Entry 7ZME (electron microscopy, 2.83 A resolution); this record covers chains 1 and 3 of the 26 polymer chains in the assembly.

Chain 1:
Name: NADH-ubiquinone oxidoreductase chain 1
From: Chaetomium thermophilum var. thermophilum DSM 1495
Notes: EC 7.1.1.2
UniProtKB: G1DJA6 (G1DJA6_CHATD); residues 1-378 here = UniProt positions 1-378
Chain sequence (378 residues; row label = number of the first residue in the row):
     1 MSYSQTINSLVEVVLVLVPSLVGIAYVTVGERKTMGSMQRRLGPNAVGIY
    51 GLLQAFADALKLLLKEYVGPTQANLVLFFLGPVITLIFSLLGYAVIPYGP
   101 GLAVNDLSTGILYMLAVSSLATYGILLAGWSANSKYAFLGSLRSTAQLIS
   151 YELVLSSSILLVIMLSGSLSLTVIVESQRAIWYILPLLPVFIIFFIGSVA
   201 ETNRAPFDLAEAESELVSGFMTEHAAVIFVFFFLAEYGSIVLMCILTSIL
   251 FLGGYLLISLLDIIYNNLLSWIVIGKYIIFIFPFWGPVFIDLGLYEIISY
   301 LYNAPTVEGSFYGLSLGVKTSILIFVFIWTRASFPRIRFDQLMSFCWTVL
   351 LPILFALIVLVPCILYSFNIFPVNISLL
Unresolved in the structure: 259-302
Ligand contacts:
  - 1,2-Distearoyl-sn-glycerophosphoethanolamine (3PE), molecule 1: Phe-88, Leu-91, Asn-105, Leu-107, Tyr-113
  - 1,2-Distearoyl-sn-glycerophosphoethanolamine (3PE), molecule 2: Pro-186, Leu-187, Pro-189, Leu-357, Leu-360, Val-361, Ile-364, Phe-368
  - 1,2-Distearoyl-sn-glycerophosphoethanolamine (3PE), molecule 3: Pro-189, Ile-192, Ile-193, Phe-195, Ile-196, Val-199, Pro-206, Phe-207, Thr-330, Phe-334, Ile-337, Phe-345, Val-349, Leu-350, Ile-353
  - 1,2-Distearoyl-sn-glycerophosphoethanolamine (3PE), molecule 4: Pro-352, Phe-355, Ala-356, Val-359
  - 1,2-diacyl-sn-glycero-3-phosphocholine (PC1): Tyr-26, Asn-45, Ala-46, Val-47, Gly-48, Ile-49, Leu-52, Leu-53

Chain 3:
Name: NADH-ubiquinone oxidoreductase chain 3
From: Chaetomium thermophilum var. thermophilum DSM 1495
Notes: EC 7.1.1.2
UniProtKB: G1DJ99 (G1DJ99_CHATD); numbering as in UniProt (aligned over 1-146)
Chain sequence (146 residues; numbered 1 to 146; the number before each row is that of its first residue):
     1 MSAMSIYIIFVSIIAILFLAIDLIFAPHNPYKEKLSAFECGFHSFSQSRS
    51 PFNISFFIYGLVFLLLDLEILLLYPFAVSEYVNSAYGLAAALIFIGIITI
   101 GFVYELGHDALKVHSRQNISTKDLKSSVVISYLGNINNDSVNLHIK
Unresolved in the structure: 115-146
Ligand contacts:
  - 1,2-Distearoyl-sn-glycerophosphoethanolamine (3PE), molecule 1: Ser-2, Met-4, Ser-5, Ile-8
  - 1,2-Distearoyl-sn-glycerophosphoethanolamine (3PE), molecule 2: Thr-99, Phe-102, Val-103, Leu-106, Gly-107
  - 1,2-diacyl-sn-glycero-3-phosphocholine (PC1): Leu-23, Ile-24, Phe-25, Ala-26, Pro-27, His-28

How chain 1 and chain 3 interact:
Pairs across the interface - 129 pairs, chain 1 then chain 3:
  Gln-5(1) with Met-1(3)
  Thr-6(1) with Met-1(3), hydrogen bond (side chain-backbone); Ile-6(3)
  Ser-9(1) with Met-1(3), hydrogen bond (side chain-backbone); Ser-2(3); Ala-3(3), hydrogen bond (side chain-backbone); Ile-6(3)
  Leu-10(1) with Ile-6(3); Phe-10(3), hydrophobic
  Val-13(1) with Ala-3(3); Tyr-7(3); Phe-10(3), hydrophobic
  Leu-17(1) with Tyr-7(3); Phe-10(3), hydrophobic; Val-11(3), hydrophobic
  Leu-62(1) with Asp-22(3)
  Leu-63(1) with Phe-18(3), hydrophobic; Ile-21(3); Asp-22(3)
  Leu-64(1) with Phe-25(3), hydrophobic; Ala-26(3); Pro-27(3)
  Lys-65(1) with Asp-22(3); Ala-26(3)
  Glu-66(1) with Pro-27(3); His-28(3); Asn-29(3), hydrogen bond (side chain-backbone); Lys-34(3), salt bridge
  Tyr-67(1) with Leu-23(3), hydrophobic; His-28(3)
  Val-68(1) with Lys-34(3); Leu-35(3), hydrophobic
  Gly-69(1) with Leu-35(3)
  Pro-70(1) with Leu-35(3)
  Thr-71(1) with Leu-35(3), hydrogen bond (backbone-backbone)
  Asn-74(1) with Arg-49(3), hydrogen bond
  Ile-87(1) with Ser-12(3)
  Leu-90(1) with Tyr-7(3), hydrogen bond (backbone-side chain)
  Leu-91(1) with Tyr-7(3), hydrophobic
  Tyr-93(1) with Tyr-7(3)
  Ala-94(1) with Met-4(3), hydrophobic
  Val-104(1) with Ala-3(3); Met-4(3)
  Asn-105(1) with Met-4(3)
  Leu-112(1) with Tyr-74(3), hydrophobic
  Tyr-113(1) with Met-4(3)
  Leu-115(1) with Tyr-74(3)
  Trp-130(1) with Arg-49(3), hydrogen bond (backbone-side chain)
  Ser-131(1) with Arg-49(3), hydrogen bond (backbone-side chain)
  Asn-133(1) with Ser-48(3); Arg-49(3), hydrogen bond
  Ser-134(1) with Ser-48(3), hydrogen bond (backbone-side chain)
  Lys-135(1) with Glu-39(3), salt bridge; Ser-44(3); Phe-45(3), hydrogen bond (side chain-backbone); Gln-47(3); Ser-48(3)
  Tyr-136(1) with Glu-39(3); Cys-40(3)
  Phe-138(1) with Ser-48(3); Phe-52(3), hydrophobic
  Leu-139(1) with Phe-52(3), hydrophobic
  Leu-142(1) with Phe-52(3), hydrophobic; Phe-56(3)
  Ala-146(1) with Phe-56(3), hydrophobic
  Leu-148(1) with Phe-63(3), hydrophobic
  Ile-149(1) with Tyr-59(3); Gly-60(3); Phe-63(3), hydrophobic
  Glu-152(1) with Phe-63(3); Asp-67(3)
  Leu-153(1) with Phe-63(3), hydrophobic; Leu-66(3), hydrophobic
  Ser-156(1) with Ile-70(3); Tyr-74(3), hydrogen bond (backbone-side chain)
  Ser-157(1) with Ile-70(3)
  Ile-159(1) with Tyr-74(3)
  Leu-160(1) with Ile-70(3), hydrophobic; Leu-73(3); Tyr-74(3); Ala-77(3), hydrophobic
  Ile-163(1) with Ala-77(3); Val-78(3), hydrophobic
  Met-164(1) with Ala-77(3), hydrophobic; Glu-80(3)
  Gly-167(1) with Ala-77(3); Val-78(3)
  Ser-168(1) with Val-78(3)
  Leu-169(1) with Tyr-74(3), hydrophobic; Val-78(3), hydrophobic
  Val-217(1) with Phe-38(3), hydrophobic
  Thr-222(1) with Phe-38(3)
  Glu-223(1) with Ala-37(3); Phe-38(3), hydrogen bond (side chain-backbone)
  Ala-226(1) with Asp-22(3)
  Val-227(1) with Phe-18(3); Leu-19(3), hydrophobic; Asp-22(3), hydrogen bond (backbone-side chain)
  Phe-231(1) with Ala-15(3); Phe-18(3), hydrophobic
  Asp-340(1) with Val-113(3)
  Met-343(1) with Phe-56(3), hydrophobic; Tyr-59(3)
  Ser-344(1) with Tyr-59(3)
  Trp-347(1) with Tyr-59(3); Val-62(3), hydrophobic; Leu-66(3), hydrophobic; Phe-102(3); Leu-106(3)
  Thr-348(1) with Leu-106(3)
  Pro-352(1) with Phe-102(3), hydrophobic
  Phe-355(1) with Leu-66(3), hydrophobic; Phe-102(3), hydrophobic
  Ile-358(1) with Ile-95(3), hydrophobic
  Val-359(1) with Leu-92(3), hydrophobic; Ile-95(3), hydrophobic
  Pro-362(1) with Leu-88(3), hydrophobic
  Cys-363(1) with Leu-92(3), hydrophobic
  Tyr-366(1) with Ala-85(3)
  Phe-371(1) with Glu-80(3); Tyr-81(3)
  Pro-372(1) with Glu-80(3); Tyr-81(3)
  Val-373(1) with Tyr-81(3), hydrophobic
  Asn-374(1) with Ala-77(3); Val-78(3); Ser-79(3); Glu-80(3); Tyr-81(3)
Other interface residues (no listed pair), chain 1 (79 interface residues in all): Val-16, Gln-72, Phe-79, Ala-132, Leu-234, Leu-351, Leu-365
Other interface residues (no listed pair), chain 3 (60 interface residues in all): Ile-8, Ser-36, Ser-46, Phe-76, Ser-84, Leu-111

Summary:
79 residues of chain 1 and 60 residues of chain 3 are in contact; the contacts include 15 hydrogen bonds and 2
salt bridges. Among the polar pairs are Glu-66(1)/Lys-34(3), Lys-135(1)/Glu-39(3) and Thr-6(1)/Met-1(3). 2
1,2-Distearoyl-sn-glycerophosphoethanolamine molecules are bound between chain 1 and chain 3.
Chain 1 is NADH-ubiquinone oxidoreductase chain 1 and chain 3 is NADH-ubiquinone oxidoreductase chain 3, both
from Chaetomium thermophilum var. thermophilum DSM 1495; the structure, CryoEM structure of mitochondrial
complex I from Chaetomium thermophilum (state 2) - membrane arm, was determined by electron microscopy
together with 7ZM7, 7ZM8, 7ZMB, 7ZMG and 7ZMH from the same study.
